PDB entry 9GYZ | X-ray diffraction, 2.10 A resolution | chains B and A

# Chain B (and A)
Name: DUF4867 domain-containing protein
Source organism: Priestia megaterium
Notes: chain A of this document is another copy of the same molecule, construct and numbering; everything in this record applies to it too
UniProtKB: D5E1T1 (D5E1T1_PRIM1); residues 1-223 here = UniProt positions 1-223
Chain sequence (243 residues; row label = number of the first residue in the row; numbers below 1 keep their minus sign (Met-19 is residue -19)):
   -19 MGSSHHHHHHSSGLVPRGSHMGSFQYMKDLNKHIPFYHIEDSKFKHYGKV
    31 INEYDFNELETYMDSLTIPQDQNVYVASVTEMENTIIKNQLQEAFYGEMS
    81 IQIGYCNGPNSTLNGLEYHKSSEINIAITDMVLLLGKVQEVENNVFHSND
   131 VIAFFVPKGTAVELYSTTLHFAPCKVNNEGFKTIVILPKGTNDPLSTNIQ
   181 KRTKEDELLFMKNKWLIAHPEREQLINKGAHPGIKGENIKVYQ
Unresolved in the structure: -19 to 2
Construct notes: initiating methionine (-19); expression tag (-18 to 0)
Metal / ion sites: Fe ion: Glu97, His99, Glu103, His150
What the authors report for this chain:
  - Fe ion coordination: Glu97, His99, Glu103, His150

# Chain B / chain A interface
Residue-residue contacts (71; chain B residue first):
  Lys25(B) with Gln119(A)
  His26(B) with His26(A); Gln119(A), hydrogen bond (backbone-side chain)
  Glu33(B) with Arg182(A), hydrogen bond (backbone-side chain); Thr183(A)
  Tyr34(B) with Arg182(A); Thr183(A)
  Gln70(B) with Arg182(A)
  Glu73(B) with Thr177(A), hydrogen bond; Ile179(A); Leu189(A)
  Ala74(B) with Ile179(A), hydrophobic; Asp186(A); Leu189(A); Trp195(A)
  Phe75(B) with Lys100(A), hydrogen bond (backbone-side chain); Trp195(A)
  Tyr76(B) with Trp195(A)
  Gly77(B) with Leu189(A); Lys192(A); Asn193(A), hydrogen bond (backbone-backbone); Trp195(A)
  Glu78(B) with Leu175(A); Ser176(A), hydrogen bond; Thr177(A), hydrogen bond (side chain-backbone); Lys192(A)
  Met79(B) with Pro168(A), hydrophobic; Lys169(A); Lys192(A); Asn193(A)
  Lys100(B) with Phe75(A), hydrogen bond (side chain-backbone); Lys100(A); Ser101(A); Ser102(A); Glu143(A), salt bridge
  Ser101(B) with Lys100(A)
  Ser102(B) with Lys100(A)
  Val118(B) with Tyr145(A)
  Gln119(B) with Lys25(A); His26(A), hydrogen bond (side chain-backbone); Tyr145(A)
  Glu143(B) with Lys100(A), salt bridge
  Tyr145(B) with Val118(A); Gln119(A); Thr147(A)
  Ser146(B) with Ser146(A), hydrogen bond
  Thr147(B) with Tyr145(A); Thr147(A)
  Pro168(B) with Met79(A), hydrophobic
  Lys169(B) with Met79(A)
  Leu175(B) with Glu78(A)
  Ser176(B) with Glu78(A), hydrogen bond
  Thr177(B) with Glu73(A), hydrogen bond; Glu78(A), hydrogen bond
  Ile179(B) with Glu73(A); Ala74(A), hydrophobic
  Arg182(B) with Glu33(A); Tyr34(A); Gln70(A)
  Thr183(B) with Tyr34(A)
  Asp186(B) with Ala74(A)
  Leu189(B) with Glu73(A); Gly77(A)
  Lys192(B) with Gly77(A); Glu78(A)
  Asn193(B) with Gly77(A), hydrogen bond (backbone-backbone); Met79(A)
  Trp195(B) with Ala74(A); Phe75(A); Tyr76(A); Gly77(A)
Interface residues without a listed pair, chain B (39 interface residues in all): Lys29, Asp35, Thr171, Pro174, Glu185
Interface residues without a listed pair, chain A (37 interface residues in all): Thr171, Lys184, Glu185

# Overview
39 residues of chain B and 37 residues of chain A are in contact, with 14 hydrogen bonds and 2 salt bridges.
Polar contacts include Lys100(B)-Glu143(A), His26(B)-Gln119(A) and Glu33(B)-Arg182(A). Glu97(B), His99(B),
Glu103(B) and His150(B) form the Fe ion site. From the paper: Fe ion coordination by Glu97(B), His99(B) and
Glu103(B) among others.
Chain B and chain A are both DUF4867 domain-containing protein (Priestia megaterium); the structure, Crystal
structure of domain-of-unknown-function DUF4867 from Bacillus megaterium (unmodelled additional ligand density
at active site), was determined by X-ray diffraction, deposited together with 9GYY.
